PDB entry 9KEV | electron microscopy, 3.31 A resolution | chains H and N of the 14 polymer chains in the assembly

[Chain H]
Molecule: Non-template strand DNA of the promoter
Sequence (108 nucleotides; each row starts with the number of its first residue; numbers below 1 keep their minus sign (DA-7 is residue -7)):
    -7 ACCTCGAACA CTCGTCGCCC AGAGTTCACC TTGGAGCCAG GGACGGTTCA TTTGGGGTGC
    53 CGGAAACGGA CGCGTACAGG CCGTATAATG GGAGCTGTCA CGGATGCA
Unresolved in the structure: -7 to 1

[Chain N]
Protein: Possible two component system response transcriptional positive regulator PhoP
Organism: Mycobacterium tuberculosis H37Rv
UniProtKB: P71814 (P71814_MYCTU); numbering as in UniProt (aligned over 1-247)
Chain sequence (247 residues; each row starts with the number of its first residue):
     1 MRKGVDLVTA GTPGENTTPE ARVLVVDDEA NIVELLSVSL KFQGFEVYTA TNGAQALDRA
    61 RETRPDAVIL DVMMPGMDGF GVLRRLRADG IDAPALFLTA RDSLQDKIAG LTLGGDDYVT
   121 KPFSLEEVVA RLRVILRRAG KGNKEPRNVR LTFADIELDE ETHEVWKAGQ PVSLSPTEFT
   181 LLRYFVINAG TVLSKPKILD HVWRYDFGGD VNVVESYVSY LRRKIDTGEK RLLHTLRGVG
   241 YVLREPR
Unresolved in the structure: 1-148
Reported in the primary citation:
  - binding site for Template strand DNA of the promoter: Asn212, Glu215, Ser216, Val218, Ser219, Tyr220, Arg222, Arg223, Thr235, Arg237, Gly238, Tyr241

[Interface between chain H and chain N]
Contacting residue pairs (12):
  DT4(H) - Ser175(N)  sugar contact
  DC5(H) - Ser175(N)  phosphate contact
  DC5(H) - Thr177(N)  hydrogen bond to the phosphate
  DC5(H) - Val213(N)  phosphate contact
  DC5(H) - Tyr220(N)  hydrogen bond to the base
  DG6(H) - Phe207(N)  phosphate contact
  DG6(H) - Tyr220(N)  base contact
  DT7(H) - Gly209(N)  phosphate contact
  DT7(H) - Asp210(N)  base contact
  DT7(H) - Ser216(N)  base contact
  DC8(H) - Asn212(N)  base contact
  DG9(H) - Asn212(N)  base contact
Interface residues without a listed pair, chain N (11 interface residues in all): Glu178, Trp203

[Summary]
6 residues of chain H and 11 residues of chain N are in contact; the contacts include 2 hydrogen bonds. Polar
contacts include DC5(H)-Tyr220(N) and DC5(H)-Thr177(N). The paper reports a binding site for Template strand
DNA of the promoter at Asn212(N), Glu215(N) and Ser216(N) among others.
Chain H is Non-template strand DNA of the promoter and chain N is Possible two component system response
transcriptional positive regulator PhoP (Mycobacterium tuberculosis H37Rv); the structure, Cryo-EM structure
of Mycobacterium tuberculosis transcription activation complex with six PhoP molecules (composite map), was
determined by electron microscopy together with 9JI2, 9KET and 9KEU from the same study.
